Entry 1O76 (X-ray diffraction, 1.80 A resolution); this record covers chain A.

== Chain A ==
Molecule: Cytochrome P450-cam
Organism: Pseudomonas putida
Notes: EC 1.14.15.1
UniProtKB: P00183 (CPXA_PSEPU); numbering as in UniProt (aligned over 1-414)
Chain sequence (414 residues; numbered 1 to 414; the number before each row is that of its first residue):
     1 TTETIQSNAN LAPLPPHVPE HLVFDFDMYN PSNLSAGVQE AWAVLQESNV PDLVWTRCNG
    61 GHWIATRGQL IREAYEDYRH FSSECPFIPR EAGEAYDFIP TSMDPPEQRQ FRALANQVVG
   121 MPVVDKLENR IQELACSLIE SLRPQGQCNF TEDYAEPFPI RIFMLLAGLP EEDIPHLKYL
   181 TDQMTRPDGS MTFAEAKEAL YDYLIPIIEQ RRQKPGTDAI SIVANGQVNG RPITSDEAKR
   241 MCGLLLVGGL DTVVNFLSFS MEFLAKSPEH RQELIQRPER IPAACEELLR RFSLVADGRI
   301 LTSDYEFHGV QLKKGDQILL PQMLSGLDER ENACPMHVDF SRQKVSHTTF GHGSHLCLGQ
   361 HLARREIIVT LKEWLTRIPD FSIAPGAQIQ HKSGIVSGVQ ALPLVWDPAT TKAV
Disordered / not traced: 1-10
Ion coordination: K+: Glu84, Gly93, Glu94, Tyr96; heme Fe: Cys357 (together with cyanide ion)
Ligand contacts:
  - camphor (CAM): Phe87, Tyr96, Thr101, Thr185, Leu244, Val247, Gly248, Thr252, Val295, Asp297, Ile395, Val396
  - cyanide ion / heme: Tyr75, Pro100, Thr101, Gln108, Arg112, Val119, Phe163, Leu244, Leu245, Gly248, Gly249, Thr252, Val253, Phe256, Leu289, Leu294, Val295, Asp297, Arg299, Gln322, Thr349, Phe350, Gly351, Ser354, His355, Leu356, Cys357, Leu358, Gly359, Leu362, Ala363

== In short ==
Ligands of chain A: cyanide ion / heme and camphor. Glu84, Gly93, Glu94 and Tyr96 form the K+ site.
Chain A is Cytochrome P450-cam (Pseudomonas putida); the structure, Cyanide complex of P450CAM from
pseudomonas putida, was determined by X-ray diffraction together with 1N2N from the same study.
